8GO9 - chains A and F of the 8 polymer chains in the assembly; structure by electron microscopy, 3.35 A resolution.

[Chain A (and F)]
Molecule: Beta-arrestin-2
From: Bos taurus
Notes: chain F of this document is another copy of the same molecule, construct and numbering; everything in this record applies to it too
UniProtKB: P32120 (ARRB2_BOVIN); numbering as in UniProt (aligned over 1-420)
Chain sequence (420 residues; numbered 1 to 420; the number before each row is that of its first residue):
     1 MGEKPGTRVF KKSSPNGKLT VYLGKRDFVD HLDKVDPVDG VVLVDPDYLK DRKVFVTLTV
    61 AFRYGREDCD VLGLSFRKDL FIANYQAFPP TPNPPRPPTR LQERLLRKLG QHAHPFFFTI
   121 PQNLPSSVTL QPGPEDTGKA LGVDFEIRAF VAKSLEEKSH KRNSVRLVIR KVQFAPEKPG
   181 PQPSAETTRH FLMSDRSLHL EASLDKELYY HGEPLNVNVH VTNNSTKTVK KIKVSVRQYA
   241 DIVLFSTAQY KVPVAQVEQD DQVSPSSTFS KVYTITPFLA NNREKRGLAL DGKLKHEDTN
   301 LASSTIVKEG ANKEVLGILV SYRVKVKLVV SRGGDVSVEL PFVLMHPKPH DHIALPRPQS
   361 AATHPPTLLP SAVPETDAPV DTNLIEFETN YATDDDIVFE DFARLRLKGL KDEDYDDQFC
Not modelled in the structure: 1-4, 351-391, 409-420
Construct notes: engineered mutation Gly17 (Cys in P32120), Val60 (Cys in P32120), Cys69 (Leu in P32120), Ser126 (Cys in P32120), Leu141 (Cys in P32120), Val151 (Cys in P32120), Val243 (Cys in P32120), Val252 (Cys in P32120), Ser270 (Cys in P32120), Phe278 (Leu in P32120), Ala280 (Ser in P32120)
What the authors report for this chain:
  - conformationally variable residues: Tyr391 to Lys408

[How chain A and chain F interact]
Pairs across the interface (29; chain A residue first):
  Asp70(A) - Arg77(F)
  Val71(A) - Arg77(F)
  Val71(A) - Asp79(F)
  Leu72(A) - Ser75(F)
  Leu72(A) - Phe76(F)
  Leu72(A) - Arg77(F)
  Leu72(A) - Thr393(F)
  Leu72(A) - Asp395(F)
  Gly73(A) - Asp395(F)  hydrogen bond (backbone-side chain)
  Leu74(A) - Leu74(F)  hydrophobic
  Leu74(A) - Ser75(F)
  Ser75(A) - Leu72(F)
  Ser75(A) - Leu74(F)
  Phe76(A) - Leu72(F)
  Arg77(A) - Asp70(F)
  Arg77(A) - Val71(F)
  Arg77(A) - Leu72(F)
  Asp79(A) - Val71(F)
  Lys161(A) - Lys161(F)
  Thr393(A) - Leu72(F)
  Asp394(A) - Leu405(F)
  Asp395(A) - Leu72(F)
  Asp395(A) - Gly73(F)  hydrogen bond (side chain-backbone)
  Asp395(A) - Phe402(F)
  Val398(A) - Val398(F)  hydrophobic
  Val398(A) - Phe402(F)  hydrophobic
  Phe402(A) - Asp395(F)
  Phe402(A) - Val398(F)  hydrophobic
  Leu405(A) - Asp394(F)
Interface residues without a listed pair, chain A (18 interface residues in all): Asp68, Cys69
Interface residues without a listed pair, chain F (19 interface residues in all): Cys69, Ser159, Arg166

[Summary]
18 residues of chain A face 19 of chain F across their interface, with 2 hydrogen bonds. Its one
hydrogen-bonded contact is Gly73(A)-Asp395(F). From the paper: conformational variability at Tyr391(A).
Both chains are Beta-arrestin-2 (Bos taurus). Entry 8GO9 (Structure of beta-arrestin2 in complex with a
phosphopeptide corresponding to the human Atypical chemokine receptor 2 ...) was determined by electron
microscopy (same publication as 8J8R, 8J8V, 8J8Z, 8J97, 8J9K and 8JAF).
